Entry 5JTR (solution NMR); this record covers chains D and H of the 8 polymer chains in the assembly.

Chain D:
Name: Protein-export protein SecB
From: Escherichia coli O157:H7
UniProt: P0AG88 (SECB_ECO57); numbering as in UniProt (aligned over 1-155)
Amino-acid sequence (155 residues; numbered 1 to 155; the number before each row is that of its first residue):
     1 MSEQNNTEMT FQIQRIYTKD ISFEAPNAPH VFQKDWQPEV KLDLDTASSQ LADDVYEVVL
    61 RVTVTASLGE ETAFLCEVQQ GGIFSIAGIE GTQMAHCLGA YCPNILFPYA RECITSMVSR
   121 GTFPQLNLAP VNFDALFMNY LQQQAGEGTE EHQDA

Chain H:
Name: Maltose-binding periplasmic protein
From: Escherichia coli O157:H7
UniProt: P0AEY0 (MALE_ECO57); numbering as in UniProt (aligned over 168-207)
Amino-acid sequence (40 residues; numbered 168 to 207; the number before each row is that of its first residue):
   168 KGKSALMFNL QEPYFTWPLI AADGGYAFKY ENGKYDIKDV

How chain D and chain H interact:
Residue-residue contacts - 49 pairs, chain D then chain H:
  V31(D) - F195(H)
  F32(D) - Y197(H)
  F32(D) - E198(H)
  K34(D) - F195(H)
  D35(D) - Y193(H)
  D35(D) - F195(H)
  D35(D) - K196(H)
  W36(D) - F195(H)
  Q37(D) - D190(H)
  Q37(D) - G192(H)
  Q37(D) - Y193(H)
  Q37(D) - A194(H)
  P38(D) - F195(H)
  V40(D) - A189(H)
  L42(D) - L186(H)
  L42(D) - A188(H)
  L44(D) - T183(H)
  L44(D) - W184(H)
  D45(D) - P180(H)
  A47(D) - L177(H)
  S48(D) - F175(H)
  S48(D) - L177(H)
  D54(D) - M174(H)
  L68(D) - F195(H)
  I86(D) - M174(H)
  I89(D) - A172(H)
  I89(D) - L173(H)
  E90(D) - A172(H)
  M94(D) - A172(H)
  M94(D) - M174(H)
  A95(D) - F182(H)
  H96(D) - F182(H)
  L98(D) - F175(H)
  G99(D) - F182(H)
  G99(D) - W184(H)
  A100(D) - W184(H)
  F107(D) - L186(H)
  T122(D) - Y197(H)
  F123(D) - F195(H)
  F123(D) - Y197(H)
  P124(D) - A194(H)
  P124(D) - F195(H)
  P124(D) - Y197(H)
  L128(D) - I187(H)
  A129(D) - I187(H)
  V131(D) - I187(H)
  F133(D) - W184(H)
  F137(D) - F182(H)
  F137(D) - W184(H)
Interface residues without a listed pair, chain D (37 interface residues in all): T46, V55, G91, L136

In short:
37 residues of chain D face 21 of chain H across their interface.
Here chain D is Protein-export protein SecB and chain H is Maltose-binding periplasmic protein, both from
Escherichia coli O157:H7. Entry 5JTR (The structure of chaperone SecB in complex with unstructured MBP binding
site e) was determined by solution NMR together with 5JTL, 5JTM, 5JTN, 5JTO, 5JTP and 5JTQ from the same
study.
